6TYD - chains V and A of the 3 polymer chains in the assembly; structure by X-ray diffraction, 2.80 A resolution.

Chain V:
Protein: LIM domain-binding protein 1
Source organism: Homo sapiens
UniProt: Q86U70 (LDB1_HUMAN), isoform Q86U70-2; residues 56-285 here correspond to UniProt positions 20-249 (UniProt number = residue number - 36)
Sequence (231 residues; numbered 55 to 285; the number before each row is that of its first residue):
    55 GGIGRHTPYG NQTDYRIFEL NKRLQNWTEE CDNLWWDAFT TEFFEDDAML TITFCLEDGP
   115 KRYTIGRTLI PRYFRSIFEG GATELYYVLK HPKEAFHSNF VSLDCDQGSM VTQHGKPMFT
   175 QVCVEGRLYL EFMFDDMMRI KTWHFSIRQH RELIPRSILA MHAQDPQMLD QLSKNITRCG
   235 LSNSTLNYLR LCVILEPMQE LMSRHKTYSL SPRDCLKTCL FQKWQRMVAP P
Unresolved in the structure: 55-63, 283-285
Differences from the reference sequence: expression tag (55)
Modified / non-standard residues: Mse103, Mse164, Mse172, Mse187, Mse191, Mse192, Mse215, Mse222, Mse252, Mse256, Mse281 (selenomethionine; parent Met)
Reported in the primary citation:
  - self-association interface (contacts with another copy of this molecule); pairs are residue here / residue on that copy: D68-K76 (hydrogen bond), E206-R210 (salt bridge), R210-N229, Y69, F72, Y140, V142, I208, L213
  - mutagenesis - L245A/I248A/L249A, M252A/L255A/M256A: abolished binding to SSBP2(1-94)
  - mutagenesis - R267A: unchanged binding to SSBP2

Chain A:
Protein: Single-stranded DNA-binding protein 2
Source organism: Homo sapiens
UniProt: P81877 (SSBP2_HUMAN); numbering as in UniProt (aligned over 1-94)
Sequence (95 residues; row label = number of the first residue in the row; numbering starts at 0):
     0 GMYGKGKSNS SAVPSDSQAR EKLALYVYEY LLHVGAQKSA QTFLSEIRWE KNITLGEPPG
    60 FLHSWWCVFW DLYCAAPERR ETCEHSSEAK AFHDY
Unresolved in the structure: 0-9
Differences from the reference sequence: expression tag (0)
Swiss-Prot annotation at these positions:
  - modified residue: K6 (N6-acetyllysine)

Interface between chain V and chain A:
Residue-residue contacts (31; chain V residue first):
  D86(V) with D15(A)
  N87(V) with P13(A), hydrogen bond (side chain-backbone); S14(A); D15(A), hydrogen bond (backbone-side chain)
  L88(V) with S14(A)
  D91(V) with V12(A)
  K115(V) with E77(A), salt bridge
  R129(V) with D15(A), salt bridge
  I248(V) with F68(A); L71(A); Y72(A)
  L249(V) with F68(A), hydrophobic
  P251(V) with F91(A)
  Mse252(V) with F68(A), hydrophobic; L71(A), hydrophobic
  E254(V) with F91(A)
  L255(V) with W64(A)
  Mse256(V) with W64(A)
  H259(V) with F60(A); W64(A), hydrogen bond
  P266(V) with S63(A); W64(A)
  R267(V) with V67(A); D70(A), salt bridge; E87(A), salt bridge
  L270(V) with F91(A), hydrophobic
  K271(V) with E87(A)
  L274(V) with E87(A); A90(A), hydrophobic; F91(A)
  R280(V) with Y94(A), hydrogen bond (side chain-backbone)
Also at the interface, not in a pair above, chain V (24 interface residues in all): Y117, R126, C273, K277
Also at the interface, not in a pair above, chain A (18 interface residues in all): H92
From the paper, about this interface:
  - specific contacts: R129(V)-D15(A), R267(V)-D70(A) (salt bridge), R267(V)-E87(A) (salt bridge)
  - interface residues, chain V: I248(V), Mse252(V), L255(V), Mse256(V), L270(V), L274(V)

In short:
24 residues of chain V face 18 of chain A across their interface; the contacts include 4 hydrogen bonds and 4
salt bridges. Polar contacts include K115(V)-E77(A), R129(V)-D15(A) and R267(V)-D70(A). The paper describes a
contact between R129(V) and D15(A); salt bridges between R267(V) and D70(A) and R267(V) and E87(A). From the
paper: L245A/I248A/L249A and M252A/L255A/M256A of chain V abolish binding to SSBP2(1-94); interface residues
I248(V), Mse252(V) and L255(V) among others.
Here chain V is LIM domain-binding protein 1 and chain A is Single-stranded DNA-binding protein 2, both from
Homo sapiens. Entry 6TYD (Structure of human LDB1 in complex with SSBP2) was determined by X-ray diffraction.
